4ENN - chains A and C of the 3 polymer chains in the assembly; structure by X-ray diffraction, 2.84 A resolution.

== Chain A ==
Name: Alkyltransferase-like protein 1
Source organism: Schizosaccharomyces pombe 972h-
UniProtKB: Q9UTN9 (ATL1_SCHPO); numbering as in UniProt (aligned over 1-108)
Chain sequence (116 residues; row label = number of the first residue in the row):
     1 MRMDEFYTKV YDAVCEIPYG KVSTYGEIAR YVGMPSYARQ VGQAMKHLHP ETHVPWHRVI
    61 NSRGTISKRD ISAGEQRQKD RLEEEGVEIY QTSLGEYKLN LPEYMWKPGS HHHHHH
Unresolved in the structure: 109-116
Sequence notes: expression tag (109-116)
Curated features (UniProtKB/Swiss-Prot):
  - site: Tyr-25 (Required for phosphate rotation/nucleotide flipping), Arg-39 (Arg finger, required for nucleotide flipping), Arg-69 (Critical for recognition of O(6)-alkylguanines, probes the electrostatic potential of the flipped base to distinguish between O(6)-alkylguanine and guanine)
From the paper describing this entry:
  - binding site for the 13-nt DNA strand: Arg-39

== Chain C ==
Molecule: 13-nt DNA strand
Sequence (13 nucleotides; numbered 1 to 13; the number before each row is that of its first residue):
     1 GCCATGXCTA GTA
Modified / non-standard residues: C6G (6-(carboxymethoxy)-9-(2-deoxy-5-O-phosphono-beta-D-erythro-pentofuranosyl)-9H-purin-2-amine) at position 7

== How chain A and chain C interact ==
Contacting residue pairs (26; chain A residue first):
  Thr-24(A) with DT9(C), phosphate contact
  Tyr-25(A) with C6G_7(C), base contact; DC8(C), sugar contact; DT9(C), phosphate contact
  Gly-26(A) with DC8(C), phosphate contact; DT9(C), hydrogen bond to the phosphate
  Ala-38(A) with DC8(C), phosphate contact; DT9(C), sugar contact
  Arg-39(A) with DG6(C), hydrogen bond to the base; DC8(C), base contact
  Gly-42(A) with C6G_7(C), sugar contact
  Gln-43(A) with C6G_7(C), hydrogen bond to the phosphate
  Met-45(A) with C6G_7(C), base contact
  Lys-46(A) with DG6(C), phosphate contact; C6G_7(C), salt bridge to the phosphate
  Leu-48(A) with C6G_7(C), base contact
  Trp-56(A) with C6G_7(C), base contact
  Val-59(A) with C6G_7(C), base contact
  Asn-61(A) with DT9(C), phosphate contact
  Ser-62(A) with DT9(C), hydrogen bond to the phosphate
  Ser-67(A) with C6G_7(C), hydrogen bond to the phosphate; DC8(C), hydrogen bond to the phosphate
  Arg-69(A) with C6G_7(C), base contact
  Asp-70(A) with C6G_7(C), phosphate contact
  Ile-71(A) with DG6(C), phosphate contact
  Gln-78(A) with C6G_7(C), base contact
Also at the interface, not in a pair above, chain A (21 interface residues in all): Gln-40, Ile-60
Also at the interface, not in a pair above, chain C (5 interface residues in all): DA10

== Summary ==
The interface between chain A and chain C involves 21 residues on one side and 5 on the other; the contacts
include 6 hydrogen bonds and 1 salt bridge. Polar pairs include Arg-39(A)/DG6(C), Gly-26(A)/DT9(C) and
Gln-43(A)/C6G_7(C). The paper reports a binding site for the 13-nt DNA strand at Arg-39(A).
Chain A is Alkyltransferase-like protein 1 (Schizosaccharomyces pombe 972h-) and chain C is a 13-nt DNA
strand; the structure, Crystal structure of S. pombe Atl1 in complex with damaged DNA containing
O6-carboxymethylguanine, was determined by X-ray diffraction together with 4ENJ, 4ENK and 4ENM from the same
study.
